7T2C - chains B and C of the 5 polymer chains in the assembly; structure by X-ray diffraction, 3.10 A resolution.

Chain B:
Name: HLA class II histocompatibility antigen, DP beta 1 chain
Source organism: Homo sapiens
UniProtKB: P04440 (DPB1_HUMAN); the author numbering skips numbers that UniProt does not, so the offset changes along the chain: 1-22 = UniProt 30-51; 25-190 = UniProt 52-217
Amino-acid sequence (188 residues; row label = number of the first residue in the row; note: 2 numbers in that range are skipped by the numbering (no residue carries them; nothing is unmodelled there)):
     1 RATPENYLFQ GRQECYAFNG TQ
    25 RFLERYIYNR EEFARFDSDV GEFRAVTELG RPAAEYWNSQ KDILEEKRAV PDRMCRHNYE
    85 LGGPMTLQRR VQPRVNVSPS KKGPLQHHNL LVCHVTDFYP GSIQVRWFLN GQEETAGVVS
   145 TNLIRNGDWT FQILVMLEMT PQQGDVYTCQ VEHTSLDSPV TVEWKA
Disordered / not traced: 1-2, 105-112, 189-190
UniProt features mapped onto this chain:
  - region: Lys189, Ala190 (Connecting peptide)
  - glycosylation: Asn19 (N-linked (GlcNAc...) asparagine)
Disulfides: Cys15-Cys79, Cys117-Cys173
Glycans and other covalent adducts: N-acetylglucosamine (NAG) linked to Asn19

Chain C:
Name: Pneumolysin-derived peptide
Source organism: Streptococcus pneumoniae
UniProtKB: Q04IN8 (TACY_STRP2); residues -1 to 11 here correspond to UniProt positions 429-441 (UniProt number = residue number + 430)
Amino-acid sequence (15 residues; numbered -3 to 11; the number before each row is that of its first residue; numbers below 1 keep their minus sign (Gly-3 is residue -3)):
    -3 GATGLAWEWW RTVYE
Disordered / not traced: -3 to -2, 11
Differences from the reference sequence: cloning artifact (-3 to -2)

How chain B and chain C interact:
Residue-residue contacts (30; chain B residue first):
  Gly11(B) - Trp6(C)
  Arg12(B) - Trp6(C)  hydrogen bond (backbone-side chain)
  Gln13(B) - Glu4(C)  hydrogen bond (side chain-backbone)
  Gln13(B) - Trp6(C)
  Glu28(B) - Glu4(C)
  Glu28(B) - Trp5(C)
  Glu28(B) - Trp6(C)
  Arg29(B) - Trp6(C)
  Tyr30(B) - Trp6(C)
  Tyr30(B) - Arg7(C)  hydrogen bond (side chain-backbone)
  Phe47(B) - Arg7(C)
  Ala57(B) - Val9(C)  hydrophobic
  Trp61(B) - Arg7(C)
  Trp61(B) - Thr8(C)  hydrogen bond (side chain-backbone)
  Trp61(B) - Val9(C)  hydrophobic
  Gln64(B) - Arg7(C)  hydrogen bond
  Ile67(B) - Arg7(C)
  Lys71(B) - Glu4(C)  salt bridge
  Lys71(B) - Trp5(C)  hydrogen bond (side chain-backbone)
  Val74(B) - Glu4(C)
  Arg77(B) - Trp3(C)
  Arg77(B) - Glu4(C)  salt bridge
  Met78(B) - Ala2(C)
  Met78(B) - Trp3(C)
  Met78(B) - Glu4(C)
  His81(B) - Gly0(C)  hydrogen bond (side chain-backbone)
  Asn82(B) - Leu1(C)
  Asn82(B) - Ala2(C)  hydrogen bond (side chain-backbone)
  Leu85(B) - Gly0(C)
  Leu85(B) - Leu1(C)  hydrophobic
Interface residues without a listed pair, chain B (24 interface residues in all): Phe9, Phe26, Phe37, Pro56, Tyr60, Glu70
Interface residues without a listed pair, chain C (12 interface residues in all): Thr-1, Tyr10

Summary:
24 residues of chain B face 12 of chain C across their interface, with 8 hydrogen bonds and 2 salt bridges.
Among the polar pairs are Lys71(B)-Glu4(C), Arg77(B)-Glu4(C) and Arg12(B)-Trp6(C). N-acetylglucosamine is
covalently linked to Asn19(B).
Chain B is HLA class II histocompatibility antigen, DP beta 1 chain (Homo sapiens) and chain C is
Pneumolysin-derived peptide (Streptococcus pneumoniae); the structure, Crystal structure of the B5 TCR in
complex with HLA-DP4-Ply, was determined by X-ray diffraction, deposited together with 7T2A, 7T2B and 7T2D.
